Entry 6YBX (X-ray diffraction, 1.14 A resolution); this record covers chain A.

# Chain A
Protein: Thaumatin-1
Organism: Thaumatococcus daniellii
Reference sequence: P02883 (THM1_THADA); residue numbers follow UniProt; this construct covers 1-207
Sequence (207 residues; row label = number of the first residue in the row):
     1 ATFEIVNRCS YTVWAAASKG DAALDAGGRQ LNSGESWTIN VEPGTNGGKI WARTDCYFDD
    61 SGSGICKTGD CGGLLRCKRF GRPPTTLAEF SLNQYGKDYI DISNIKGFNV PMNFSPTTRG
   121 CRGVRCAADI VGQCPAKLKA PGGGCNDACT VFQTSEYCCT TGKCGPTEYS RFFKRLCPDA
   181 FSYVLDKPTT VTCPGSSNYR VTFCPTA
Cystine bridges: C9-C204, C56-C66, C71-C77, C121-C193, C126-C177, C134-C145, C149-C158, C159-C164
Ion coordination: Na+: T85, S103, G107

# Overview
T85, S103 and G107 form the Na+ site.
Chain A is Thaumatin-1 (Thaumatococcus daniellii); the structure, RT structure of Thaumatin obtained at 1.14 A
resolution from crystal grown in a Mylar microchip, was determined by X-ray diffraction (same publication as
6YBF, 6YBI, 6YBO, 6YBR and 6YC5).
